Entry 6Z2P (X-ray diffraction, 2.16 A resolution); this record covers chains A and C.

# Chain A
Protein: O-glycan protease
From: Akkermansia muciniphila ATCC BAA-835
UniProtKB: B2UR60 (B2UR60_AKKM8); numbering as in UniProt (aligned over 25-385)
Sequence (371 residues; each row starts with the number of its first residue):
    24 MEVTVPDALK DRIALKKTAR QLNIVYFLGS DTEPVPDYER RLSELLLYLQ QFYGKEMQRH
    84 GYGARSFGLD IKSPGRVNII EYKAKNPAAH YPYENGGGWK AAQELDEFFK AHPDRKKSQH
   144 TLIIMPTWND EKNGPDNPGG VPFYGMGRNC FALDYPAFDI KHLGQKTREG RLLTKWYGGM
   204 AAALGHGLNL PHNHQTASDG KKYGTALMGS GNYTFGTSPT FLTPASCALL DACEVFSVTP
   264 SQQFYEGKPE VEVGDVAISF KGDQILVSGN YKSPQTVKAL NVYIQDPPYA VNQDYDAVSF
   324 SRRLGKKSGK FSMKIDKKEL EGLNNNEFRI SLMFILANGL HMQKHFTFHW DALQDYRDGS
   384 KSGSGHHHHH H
Not modelled in the structure: 24-25, 382-394
Sequence notes: initiating methionine (24); engineered mutation Ala205 (His in B2UR60), Ala206 (Glu in B2UR60); expression tag (386-394)
Metal / ion sites: Ca2+: Gln308, Asp309, Pro311, Gln316, Asp319
Reported in the primary citation:
  - mutagenesis - H205A/E206A: abolished catalytic activity (citing earlier work)
  - binding site for beta-D-galactopyranose: Tyr116, Gly163, Val164, Phe166, Trp199
  - binding site for 2-acetamido-2-deoxy-alpha-D-galactopyranose: Phe166, Lys198, Trp199, Asn235, Tyr236
  - binding site for Glycodrosocin (chain C): Tyr167, His209, Leu213, His215, Asn235, Tyr236, Asn315, Tyr318
  - specificity-determining residues: Tyr116, Phe166 (from molecular simulation)

# Chain C
Protein: Glycodrosocin
Sequence (19 residues; row label = number of the first residue in the row; numbers below 1 keep their minus sign (Gly-2 is residue -2)):
    -2 GKPRPYSPRP TSHPRPIRV
Not modelled in the structure: -2 to 0, 11-16
Covalent attachments: glycan linked to Thr8

# Interface between chain A and chain C
Residue-residue contacts - 19 pairs, chain A then chain C:
  Tyr167(A) with Arg6(C)
  Gly168(A) with Pro5(C); Arg6(C), hydrogen bond (backbone-backbone)
  His209(A) with Arg6(C), hydrogen bond (backbone-side chain)
  Leu213(A) with Arg6(C), hydrogen bond (backbone-side chain)
  Pro214(A) with Arg6(C)
  His215(A) with Pro7(C), hydrogen bond (side chain-backbone)
  Gly232(A) with Ser9(C)
  Asn235(A) with Thr8(C); Ser9(C)
  Tyr236(A) with Ser9(C), hydrogen bond (side chain-backbone); His10(C)
  Val314(A) with Ser4(C)
  Asn315(A) with Pro5(C), hydrogen bond (side chain-backbone); Arg6(C); Pro7(C)
  Tyr318(A) with Pro7(C), hydrogen bond (side chain-backbone); Thr8(C), hydrogen bond (side chain-backbone); Ser9(C)
Also at the interface, not in a pair above, chain A (16 interface residues in all): Tyr116, Phe166, Gly202, Asn212
Interface features reported in the paper:
  - interface residues, chain A: Tyr167(A), His209(A), Leu213(A), His215(A), Asn235(A), Tyr236(A), Asn315(A), Tyr318(A)

# Summary
16 residues of chain A face 7 of chain C across their interface, with 8 hydrogen bonds. Among the polar pairs
are His209(A)-Arg6(C), Leu213(A)-Arg6(C) and His215(A)-Pro7(C). From the paper: a binding site for
Glycodrosocin (chain C) at Tyr167(A), His209(A) and Leu213(A) among others; H205A/E206A of chain A abolish
catalytic activity.
Here chain A is O-glycan protease (Akkermansia muciniphila ATCC BAA-835) and chain C is Glycodrosocin. Entry
6Z2P (Crystal structure of catalytic inactive OgpA from Akkermansia muciniphila in complex with an
O-glycopeptide (glycodrosocin) substrate) was determined by X-ray diffraction, deposited together with 6Z2D,
6Z2O and 6Z2Q.
